PDB entry 4Y0R | X-ray diffraction, 2.30 A resolution | chain A

# Chain A
Name: Beta-lactoglobulin
From: Bos taurus
Reference sequence: P02754 (LACB_BOVIN); residues 1-162 here correspond to UniProt positions 17-178 (UniProt number = residue number + 16)
Sequence (162 residues; numbered 1 to 162; the number before each row is that of its first residue):
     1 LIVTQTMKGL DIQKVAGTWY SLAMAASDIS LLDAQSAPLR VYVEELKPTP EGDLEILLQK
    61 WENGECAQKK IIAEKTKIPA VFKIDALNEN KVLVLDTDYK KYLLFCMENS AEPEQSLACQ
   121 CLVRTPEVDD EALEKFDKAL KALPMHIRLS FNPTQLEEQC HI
Unresolved in the structure: 1, 87-88, 111-114
Disulfide bonds: Cys66-Cys160, Cys106-Cys119
Small-molecule neighbours: Pramocaine (PX9): Val41, Val43, Leu46, Leu54, Ile56, Leu58, Lys60, Glu62, Lys69, Ile71, Ile84, Val92, Val94, Leu103, Phe105, Met107

# Overview
Bound to chain A: Pramocaine.
Chain A is Beta-lactoglobulin (Bos taurus); the structure, Bovine beta-lactoglobulin complex with pramocaine
crystallized from ammonium sulphate (BLG-PRM2), was determined by X-ray diffraction together with 4Y0P, 4Y0Q
and 4Y0S from the same study.
